2OSM - chain A; structure by X-ray diffraction, 1.60 A resolution.

Chain A:
Name: Carbonic anhydrase 2
Source organism: Homo sapiens
Notes: EC 4.2.1.1
UniProtKB: P00918 (CAH2_HUMAN); numbering as in UniProt (aligned over 2-260)
Chain sequence (259 residues; each row starts with the number of its first residue):
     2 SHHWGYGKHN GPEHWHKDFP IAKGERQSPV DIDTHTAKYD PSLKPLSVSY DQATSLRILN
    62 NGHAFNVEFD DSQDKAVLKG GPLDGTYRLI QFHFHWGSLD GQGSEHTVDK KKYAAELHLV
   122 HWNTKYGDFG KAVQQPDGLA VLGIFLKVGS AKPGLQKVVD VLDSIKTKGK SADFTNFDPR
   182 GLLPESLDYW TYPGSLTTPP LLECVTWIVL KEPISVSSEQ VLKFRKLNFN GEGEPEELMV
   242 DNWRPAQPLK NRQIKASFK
Unresolved in the structure: 2
UniProt features mapped onto this chain:
  - active site: H64 (Proton donor/acceptor)
  - binding site (Zn(2+)): H94, H96, H119
  - binding site (substrate): T198, T199
  - site: Y7 (Fine-tunes the proton-transfer properties of H-64), N62 (Fine-tunes the proton-transfer properties of H-64), N67 (Fine-tunes the proton-transfer properties of H-64), Q92 (Involved in the binding of some activators, including histamine and L-histidine)
  - modified residue: S2 (N-acetylserine), S165 (Phosphoserine), S172 (Phosphoserine)
  - natural variant: K18 (K18E: In Jogjakarta), Q92 (Q92P: In OPTB3), H94 (H94Y: In OPTB3 loss of activity), H107 (H107Y: In OPTB3), G144 (G144R: In OPTB3), P236 (P236H: In Melbourne)
  - mutagenesis: W5 (W5A: Impaired activity, not rescued by 4-methylimidazole (4-MI); when associated with W-64), Y7 (Y7F: Enhanced activity; Y7H: Reduced proton transfer rate), N62 (N62A: Reduced activity; N62D: Strongly reduced activity; N62H: Reduced proton transfer; when associated with A-64; N62L: Reduced activity; N62T: Reduced activity; N62V: Reduced activity), H64 (H64A: Reduced CO(2) hydrase activity, rescued by 4-methylimidazole (4-MI). Reduced proton transfer; when associated with H-62. Enhanced proton transfer; when associated with H-67 ...), A65 (A65F: Reduced activity; A65S: 2-fold decrease in enzyme efficiency, as determined by kcat/KM ratio, and efficiently inhibited by chlorzolamide; when associated with Q-67), N67 (N67H: Enhanced proton transfer; when associated with A-64; N67L: Reduced activity ...), H94 (H94C/D/E/N/Q: Strongly reduced CO(2) hydrase and p-nitrophenyl acetate esterase activities, impaired stability of zinc binding), E106 (E106A/Q: Strongly reduced CO(2) hydrase activity; E106D: Normal CO(2) hydrase activity), E117 (E117Q: Strongly reduced activity and sulfonamide affinity), H119 (H119D/N/Q: Reduced activity; H119E: Strongly reduced activity), V121 (V121A/G/I/L/S: Reduced CO(2) hydrase and p-nitrophenyl acetate esterase activities; V121K/R: Strongly reduced CO(2) hydrase and p-nitrophenyl acetate esterase activities), V142 (V142F/Y: Strongly impaired activity; V142G: Weakly impaired activity; V142H: Impaired activity), 4 further mutagenesis entries in UniProt
Ion coordination: Zn2+: H94, H96, H119 (together with 2-mercaptophenol)
Small-molecule neighbours: 2-mercaptophenol (HTS): Q92, H94, H96, H119, V121, L140, V142, L197, T198, T199, W208
Reported in the primary citation:
  - binding site for 2-mercaptophenol: T199

Summary:
Chain A binds 2-mercaptophenol. The Zn2+ site is built by H94, H96 and H119. From UniProt: active-site residue
H64, 3 Zn2+-binding residues, substrate-binding residues T198 and T199 and 16 mutagenesis sites. The paper
reports a binding site for 2-mercaptophenol at T199.
Chain A is Carbonic anhydrase 2 (Homo sapiens); the structure, Inhibition of Carbonic Anhydrase II by
Thioxolone: A Mechanistic and Structural Study, was determined by X-ray diffraction, deposited together with
2OSF.
